Entry 7XFJ (electron microscopy, 3.00 A resolution); this record covers chains C and I of the 11 polymer chains in the assembly.

# Chain C
Molecule: Histone H2A type 1
From: Xenopus laevis
UniProtKB: P06897 (H2A1_XENLA); residues 0-129 here correspond to UniProt positions 1-130 (UniProt number = residue number + 1)
Amino-acid sequence (130 residues; row label = number of the first residue in the row; numbering starts at 0):
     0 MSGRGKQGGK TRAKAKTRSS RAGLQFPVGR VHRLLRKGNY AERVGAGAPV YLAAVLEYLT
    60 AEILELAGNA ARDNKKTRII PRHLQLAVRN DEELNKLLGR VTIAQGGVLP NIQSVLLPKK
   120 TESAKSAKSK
Unresolved in the structure: 0-10, 112-129
Differences from the reference sequence: conflict Arg99 (Gly100 in P06897)
Curated features (UniProtKB/Swiss-Prot):
  - modified residue: Ser1 (N-acetylserine), Lys5 (N6-(2-hydroxyisobutyryl)lysine), Lys9 (N6-(2-hydroxyisobutyryl)lysine), Lys36 (N6-(2-hydroxyisobutyryl)lysine), Lys74 (N6-(2-hydroxyisobutyryl)lysine), Lys75 (N6-(2-hydroxyisobutyryl)lysine), Lys95 (N6-(2-hydroxyisobutyryl)lysine), Gln104 (N5-methylglutamine), Lys118 (N6-(2-hydroxyisobutyryl)lysine)
  - cross-link (Glycyl lysine isopeptide (Lys-Gly)): Lys13 (interchain with G-Cter in ubiquitin), Lys15 (interchain with G-Cter in ubiquitin), Lys119 (interchain with G-Cter in ubiquitin)

# Chain I
Molecule: 152-nt DNA strand
From: Xenopus laevis
Sequence (152 nucleotides; each row starts with the number of its first residue; numbers below 1 keep their minus sign (DA-77 is residue -77)):
   -77 ATGCACAGGA TGTATATATC TGACACGXGC CTGGAGACTA GGGAGTAATC CCCTTGGCGG
   -17 TTAAAACGCG GGGGACAGCG CGTACGTGCG TTTAAGCGGT GCTAGAGCTG TCTACGACCA
    43 ATTGAGCGGC CTCGGCACCG GGATTCTCCA GG
Unresolved in the structure: -77 to -59, 73-74
Modified positions: AAB (2'-deoxy-ribofuranose-5'-monophosphate) at position -50

# Interface between chain C and chain I
Residue-residue contacts (11; chain C residue first):
  Arg11(C) with DG-42(I), sugar contact
  Ala12(C) with DA-41(I), phosphate contact
  Lys13(C) with DG-42(I), sugar contact
  Lys15(C) with DA-43(I), phosphate contact; DG-42(I), phosphate contact
  Thr16(C) with DA-43(I), phosphate contact
  Arg17(C) with DA-43(I), salt bridge to the phosphate
  Arg20(C) with DG-42(I), salt bridge to the phosphate
  Gly28(C) with DA-43(I), phosphate contact
  Arg32(C) with DG-44(I), salt bridge to the phosphate
  Arg77(C) with DC-54(I), sugar contact
Other interface residues (no listed pair), chain C (14 interface residues in all): Ala14, Ser18, Arg29, Arg42
Other interface residues (no listed pair), chain I (6 interface residues in all): DG-35

# Summary
14 residues of chain C face 6 of chain I across their interface; the contacts include 3 salt bridges. Polar
pairs include Arg17(C)-DA-43(I), Arg20(C)-DG-42(I) and Arg32(C)-DG-44(I).
Chain C is Histone H2A type 1 and chain I is a 152-nt DNA strand, both from Xenopus laevis; the structure,
Structure of nucleosome-AAG complex (T-50I, post-catalytic state), was determined by electron microscopy
together with 7XFC, 7XFH, 7XFI, 7XFL, 7XFM and 7XFN from the same study.
